Entry 2XTO (X-ray diffraction, 2.80 A resolution); this record covers chain A.

[Chain A]
Protein: Gtpase imap family member 2
Source organism: Homo sapiens
UniProt: Q9UG22 (GIMA2_HUMAN); residue numbers follow UniProt; this construct covers 21-260
Sequence (240 residues; numbered 21 to 260; the number before each row is that of its first residue):
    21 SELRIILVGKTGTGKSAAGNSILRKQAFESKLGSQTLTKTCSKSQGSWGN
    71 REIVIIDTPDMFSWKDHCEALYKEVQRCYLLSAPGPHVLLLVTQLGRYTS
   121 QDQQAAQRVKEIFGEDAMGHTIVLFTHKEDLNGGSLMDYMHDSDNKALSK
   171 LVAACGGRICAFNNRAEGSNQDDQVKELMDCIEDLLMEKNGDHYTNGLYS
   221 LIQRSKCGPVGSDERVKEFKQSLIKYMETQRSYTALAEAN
Unresolved in the structure: 224-234, 256-260
UniProt features mapped onto this chain:
  - region: Gly-29 to Ser-36 (G1), Thr-56 to Thr-60 (G2), Asp-77 to Asp-80 (G3), Thr-146 to Glu-149 (G4), Asn-183 to Arg-185 (G5)
  - binding site (GTP): Thr-31 to Ala-37, Ser-50, Leu-57, Thr-58, His-147 to Glu-149, Asn-184
Ion coordination: Mg2+: Ser-36 (together with GDP)
Residues lining bound ligands: GDP (guanosine-5'-diphosphate): Lys-30, Thr-31, Gly-32, Thr-33, Gly-34, Lys-35, Ser-36, Ala-37, Glu-49, Ser-50, Lys-51, Leu-52, Asp-80, Thr-146, His-147, Glu-149, Phe-182, Asn-183, Asn-184, Arg-185

[Summary]
Bound to chain A: GDP. Curated annotation (UniProt) lists 14 GTP-binding residues.
Chain A is Gtpase imap family member 2 (Homo sapiens); the structure, Crystal structure of GDP-bound human
GIMAP2, amino acid residues 21- 260, was determined by X-ray diffraction.
